PDB entry 3K6I | X-ray diffraction, 1.13 A resolution | chain A

# Chain A
Name: T-cadherin
Source organism: Gallus gallus
Notes: fragment: EC1 domain:
Reference sequence: P33150 (CAD13_CHICK); residues 2-99 here correspond to UniProt positions 140-237 (UniProt number = residue number + 138)
Amino-acid sequence (99 residues; row label = number of the first residue in the row):
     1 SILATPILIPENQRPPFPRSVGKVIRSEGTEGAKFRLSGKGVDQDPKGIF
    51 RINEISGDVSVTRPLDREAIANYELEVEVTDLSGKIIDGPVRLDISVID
Construct notes: expression tag (1)
Bound ions: Zn2+ site 1: Ser-1, Glu-28, Asp-88; Zn2+ site 2 near Glu-54 (its only coordinating residue here)

# Overview
Ser-1, Glu-28 and Asp-88 form the Zn2+ site 1.
Chain A is T-cadherin (Gallus gallus); the structure, Crystal structure of chicken T-cadherin EC1, was
determined by X-ray diffraction (same publication as 3K5R, 3K5S, 3K6D and 3K6F).
